3AWT - chains A and B; structure by X-ray diffraction, 1.35 A resolution.

Chain A:
Protein: Tyrosinase
Source organism: Streptomyces castaneoglobisporus
Notes: EC 1.14.18.1
UniProtKB: Q83WS2 (Q83WS2_9ACTO); residues 1-273 here = UniProt positions 1-273
Chain sequence (281 residues; row label = number of the first residue in the row):
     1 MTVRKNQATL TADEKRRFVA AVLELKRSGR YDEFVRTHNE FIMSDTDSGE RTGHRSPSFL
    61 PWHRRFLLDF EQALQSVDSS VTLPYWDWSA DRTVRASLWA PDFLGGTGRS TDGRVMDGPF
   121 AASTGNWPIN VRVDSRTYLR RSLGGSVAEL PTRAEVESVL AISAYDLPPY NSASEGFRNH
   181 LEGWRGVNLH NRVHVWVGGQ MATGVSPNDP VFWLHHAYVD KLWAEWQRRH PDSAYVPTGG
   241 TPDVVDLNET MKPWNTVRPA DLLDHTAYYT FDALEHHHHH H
Disordered / not traced: 1, 280-281
Differences from the reference sequence: expression tag (274-281)
Ion coordination: Cu ion site 1 near His38 (its only coordinating residue here); Cu ion site 2: His190, His194, His216; Cu ion site 3: His277, His279
From the paper describing this entry:
  - conformationally variable residues (side-chain flip): His54
  - contacts within the chain: Asp45-His54

Chain B:
Protein: MelC
Source organism: Streptomyces castaneoglobisporus
UniProtKB: Q83WS1 (Q83WS1_9ACTO); residues 1-126 here = UniProt positions 1-126
Chain sequence (134 residues; each row starts with the number of its first residue):
     1 MPEITRRRAL TAAAAVAATA SAAVTLAAPA ASAAGHHEPA APESFDEVYK GRRIQGRPAG
    61 GGAHHHEHGG GYEVFVDGVQ LHVMRNADGS WISVVSHYDP VPTPRAAARA AVDELQGAPL
   121 LPFPANLEHH HHHH
Disordered / not traced: 1-39, 60-65, 124-134
Differences from the reference sequence: expression tag (127-134)
Ion coordination: Cu ion: Glu67, His68, His82
From the paper describing this entry:
  - conformationally variable residues (side-chain flip): Met84
  - Cu ion coordination: His82
  - mutagenesis - H97Q: abolished catalytic activity
  - mutagenesis - Y98F: decreased catalytic activity
  - mutagenesis - H82Q, M84L: unchanged catalytic activity

Interface between chain A and chain B:
Pairs across the interface (63):
  His38(A) - Tyr98(B)
  Asn39(A) - Val94(B)
  Glu40(A) - His66(B)  salt bridge
  Ile42(A) - His97(B)
  Ile42(A) - Tyr98(B)
  Met43(A) - His66(B)
  Met43(A) - Glu67(B)
  Met43(A) - His68(B)  hydrogen bond (backbone-backbone)
  Met43(A) - His82(B)
  Met43(A) - Met84(B)
  Met43(A) - Phe123(B)  hydrophobic
  Ser44(A) - His66(B)  hydrogen bond (side chain-backbone)
  Ser44(A) - Glu67(B)  hydrogen bond (side chain-backbone)
  Ser44(A) - His68(B)
  Asp45(A) - Met84(B)
  Thr46(A) - His68(B)
  Thr46(A) - Met84(B)
  Asp47(A) - Asn86(B)
  Asp47(A) - Ala87(B)  hydrogen bond (side chain-backbone)
  His54(A) - His97(B)  hydrogen bond
  Arg55(A) - Met84(B)
  Arg55(A) - Asn86(B)  hydrogen bond
  Arg55(A) - Ile92(B)
  Thr111(A) - Gln116(B)
  Asp112(A) - Gln116(B)
  Arg132(A) - Leu121(B)
  Val133(A) - Val94(B)  hydrophobic
  Val133(A) - Val95(B)  hydrophobic
  Val133(A) - Leu120(B)
  Val133(A) - Leu121(B)  hydrogen bond (backbone-backbone)
  Asp134(A) - Leu115(B)
  Asp134(A) - Pro119(B)
  Asp134(A) - Leu121(B)
  Ser135(A) - Ala118(B)
  Ser135(A) - Pro119(B)  hydrogen bond (backbone-backbone)
  Ser135(A) - Leu121(B)
  Arg136(A) - Glu114(B)  salt bridge
  Arg136(A) - Leu115(B)  hydrogen bond (side chain-backbone)
  Arg136(A) - Gln116(B)
  Arg136(A) - Ala118(B)
  Arg140(A) - Glu114(B)  salt bridge
  Ser172(A) - Asn86(B)
  Ser172(A) - Ala87(B)
  Ala173(A) - Ala87(B)  hydrophobic
  Trp184(A) - His97(B)
  Trp184(A) - Pro100(B)  hydrophobic
  Arg185(A) - Asp88(B)  salt bridge
  His190(A) - Tyr98(B)
  Asn191(A) - Tyr98(B)
  His194(A) - Tyr98(B)
  Val195(A) - Tyr98(B)
  Val195(A) - Asp99(B)
  Met201(A) - Tyr98(B)
  Ala202(A) - Val95(B)
  Ala202(A) - Ser96(B)
  Ala202(A) - His97(B)  hydrogen bond (backbone-backbone)
  Ala202(A) - Tyr98(B)
  Thr203(A) - Val94(B)
  Thr203(A) - Val95(B)
  Thr203(A) - Tyr98(B)
  Thr203(A) - Glu114(B)
  Gly204(A) - Val94(B)  hydrogen bond (backbone-backbone)
  Ser206(A) - Tyr98(B)
Other interface residues (no listed pair), chain A (36 interface residues in all): Ser110, Gly113, Asn171, Gly199

Overview:
36 residues of chain A and 24 residues of chain B are in contact, with 11 hydrogen bonds and 4 salt bridges.
Polar pairs include Glu40(A)-His66(B), Arg136(A)-Glu114(B) and Arg140(A)-Glu114(B). From the paper: H97Q of
chain B abolishes catalytic activity; Cu ion coordination by His82(B); 4 substitutions were tested in all.
Chain A is Tyrosinase and chain B is MelC, both from Streptomyces castaneoglobisporus; the structure, Crystal
structure of Streptomyces tyrosinase in a complex with caddie soaked in a Cu(II)-containing solution for ...,
was determined by X-ray diffraction (same publication as 3AWS, 3AWU, 3AWV, 3AWW, 3AWX, 3AWY, 3AWZ and 3AX0).
